Entry 5VOU (electron microscopy, 6.40 A resolution (low resolution: residue-level contacts below are approximate; hydrogen-bond / salt-bridge calls are withheld)); this record covers chains D and C of the 8 polymer chains in the assembly.

== Chain D (and C) ==
Name: Glutamate receptor 2
Source organism: Rattus norvegicus
Notes: chain C of this document is another copy of the same molecule, construct and numbering; everything in this record applies to it too
UniProtKB: P19491 (GRIA2_RAT); the construct has insertions or renumbered stretches relative to UniProt, so the offset changes along the chain: -20 to 847 = UniProt 1-868; 854-868 = UniProt 869-883
Sequence (889 residues; each row starts with the number of its first residue; numbers below 1 keep their minus sign (Met-20 is residue -20)):
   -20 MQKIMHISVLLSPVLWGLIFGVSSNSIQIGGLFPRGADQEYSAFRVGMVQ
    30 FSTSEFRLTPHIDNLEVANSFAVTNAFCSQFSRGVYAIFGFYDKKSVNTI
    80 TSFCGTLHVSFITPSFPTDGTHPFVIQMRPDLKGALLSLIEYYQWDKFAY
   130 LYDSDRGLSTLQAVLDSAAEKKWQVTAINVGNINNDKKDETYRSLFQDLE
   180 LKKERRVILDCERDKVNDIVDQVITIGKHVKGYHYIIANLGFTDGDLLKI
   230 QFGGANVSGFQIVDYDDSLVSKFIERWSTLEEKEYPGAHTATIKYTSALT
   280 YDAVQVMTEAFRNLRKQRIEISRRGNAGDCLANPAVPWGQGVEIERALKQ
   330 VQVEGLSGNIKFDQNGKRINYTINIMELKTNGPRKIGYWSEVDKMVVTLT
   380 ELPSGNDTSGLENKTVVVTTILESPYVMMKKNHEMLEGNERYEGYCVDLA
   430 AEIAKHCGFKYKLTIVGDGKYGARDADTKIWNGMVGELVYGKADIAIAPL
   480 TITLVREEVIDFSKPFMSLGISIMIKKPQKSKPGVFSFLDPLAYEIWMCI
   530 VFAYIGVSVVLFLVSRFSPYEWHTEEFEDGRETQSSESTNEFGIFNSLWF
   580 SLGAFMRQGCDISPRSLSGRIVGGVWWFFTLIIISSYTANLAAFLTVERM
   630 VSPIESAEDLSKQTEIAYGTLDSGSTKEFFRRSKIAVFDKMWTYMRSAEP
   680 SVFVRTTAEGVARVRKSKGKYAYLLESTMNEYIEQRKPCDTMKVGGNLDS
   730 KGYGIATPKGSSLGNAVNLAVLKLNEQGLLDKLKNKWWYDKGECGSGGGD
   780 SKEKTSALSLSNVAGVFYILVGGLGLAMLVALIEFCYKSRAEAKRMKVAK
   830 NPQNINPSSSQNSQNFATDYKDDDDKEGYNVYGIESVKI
Not modelled in the structure: -20 to 390, 549-565, 776-783, 826-868 (chain C: -20 to 390, 549-565, 776-784, 826-868)
Disulfide bonds: Cys718-Cys773
Differences from the reference sequence: conflict Arg586 (Gln607 in P19491), Asp854 (Tyr869 in P19491); insertion (848-853)
Curated features (UniProtKB/Swiss-Prot):
  - region: Ala846, Thr847, Lys855 to Gly862 (Required for interaction with IQSEC1)
  - binding site (L-glutamate): Pro478, Thr480, Arg485, Ser654, Thr655, Glu705
  - site: Arg453 (Interaction with the cone snail toxin Con-ikot-ikot), Ile633 (Crucial to convey clamshell closure to channel opening), Arg660 (Interaction with the cone snail toxin Con-ikot-ikot), Lys752 (Interaction with the cone snail toxin Con-ikot-ikot)
  - modified residue: Ser662 (Phosphoserine), Ser696 (Phosphoserine), Ser839 (Phosphoserine), Ser842 (Phosphoserine), Tyr861 (Phosphotyrosine), Ser865 (Phosphoserine)
  - lipidation (S-palmitoyl cysteine): Cys589, Cys815
  - glycosylation (N-linked (GlcNAc...) asparagine): Asn235, Asn349, Asn385, Asn392

== Interface between chain D and chain C ==
Residue-residue contacts - 40 pairs, chain D then chain C:
  Phe517(D) with Ile611(C)
  Phe574(D) with Arg594(C); Leu596(C); Arg599(C)
  Trp578(D) with Ser592(C); Pro593(C); Arg599(C)
  Met585(D) with Trp606(C)
  Arg586(D) with Arg586(C)
  Gln587(D) with Gly582(C); Met585(C); Arg586(C); Gln587(C); Gly588(C); Cys589(C); Trp606(C)
  Gly588(D) with Cys589(C)
  Tyr616(D) with Ile611(C)
  Thr617(D) with Ala618(C)
  Leu620(D) with Ser614(C); Ser615(C); Ala618(C); Asn619(C)
  Asp769(D) with Lys669(C)
  Leu787(D) with Pro520(C); Leu521(C)
  Ser788(D) with Leu521(C); Ala522(C); Ile525(C)
  Leu789(D) with Ile525(C)
  Phe796(D) with Phe608(C)
  Leu799(D) with Val604(C); Phe607(C)
  Leu803(D) with Val536(C); Val601(C); Val604(C)
  Met807(D) with Val539(C)
  Ala810(D) with Ser597(C)
  Leu811(D) with Phe546(C)
  Phe814(D) with Phe546(C)
Also at the interface, not in a pair above, chain D (29 interface residues in all): Leu581, Cys589, Asp590, Ala621, Gly771, Ser785, Ala786, Ala806
Also at the interface, not in a pair above, chain C (39 interface residues in all): Asp519, Glu524, Leu542, Ser547, Ser595, Ile600, Gly603, Phe623, Thr643

== Summary ==
29 residues of chain D face 39 of chain C across their interface. Curated annotation (UniProt) lists 6
L-glutamate-binding residues on chain D.
Both chains are Glutamate receptor 2 (Rattus norvegicus). Entry 5VOU (Structure of AMPA receptor-TARP complex)
was determined by electron microscopy together with 5VOT and 5VOV from the same study.
